Entry 9BNP (electron microscopy, 3.17 A resolution); this record covers chains H and L of the 8 polymer chains in the assembly.

Chain H:
Name: V033-a.01 heavy chain
From: Macaca mulatta
Sequence (132 residues; each row starts with the number of its first residue; a row labelled like 82A-82C holds insertion residues (82A, then the next letters in order)):
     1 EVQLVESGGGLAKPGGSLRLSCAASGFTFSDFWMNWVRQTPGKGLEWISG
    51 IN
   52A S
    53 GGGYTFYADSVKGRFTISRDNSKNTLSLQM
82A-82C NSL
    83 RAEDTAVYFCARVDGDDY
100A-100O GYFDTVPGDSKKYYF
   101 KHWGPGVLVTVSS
Disulfide bonds: Cys22-Cys92

Chain L:
Name: V033-a.01 light chain
From: Macaca mulatta
Sequence (107 residues; row label = number of the first residue in the row):
     1 DIQMTQSPSSLSASVGDKVTITCQASQSINTWLAWFQRKPGKAPKSLIYK
    51 ASSLESGVPSRFSGSGSGTDFTLTINSLQPEDFATYFCQQYYSAPYSFGQ
   101 GTKLEIN
Disulfide bonds: Cys23-Cys88

Interface between chain H and chain L:
Residue-residue contacts - 35 pairs, chain H then chain L:
  Asn35(H) with Tyr96(L)
  Val37(H) with Phe98(L), hydrophobic
  Gly44(H) with Gly99(L); Gln100(L)
  Leu45(H) with Phe87(L), hydrophobic; Phe98(L), hydrophobic; Gly99(L)
  Trp47(H) with Pro95(L), hydrophobic; Tyr96(L)
  Phe91(H) with Arg38(L)
  Lys100L(H) with Trp32(L); Tyr91(L); Tyr92(L), hydrogen bond (side chain-backbone)
  Tyr100M(H) with Tyr91(L); Tyr96(L)
  Tyr100N(H) with Ala34(L), hydrophobic; Phe36(L), hydrophobic; Ser46(L); Tyr49(L); Glu55(L), hydrogen bond; Gln89(L); Tyr91(L), hydrophobic
  Phe100O(H) with Phe36(L); Gln89(L); Tyr96(L), hydrophobic; Phe98(L), hydrophobic
  Lys101(H) with Ser46(L); Glu55(L), salt bridge
  Trp103(H) with Phe36(L); Ala43(L); Pro44(L); Phe98(L), hydrophobic
  Gly104(H) with Ala43(L)
  Pro105(H) with Arg38(L); Ala43(L)
Interface residues without a listed pair, chain H (16 interface residues in all): Gln39, Lys43
Interface residues without a listed pair, chain L (19 interface residues in all): Gly41

Overview:
The interface between chain H and chain L involves 16 residues on one side and 19 on the other; the contacts
include 2 hydrogen bonds and 1 salt bridge. Among the polar pairs are Lys101(H)-Glu55(L), Tyr100N(H)-Glu55(L)
and Lys100L(H)-Tyr92(L).
Here chain H is V033-a.01 heavy chain and chain L is V033-a.01 light chain, both from Macaca mulatta. Entry
9BNP (Cryo-EM structure of rhesus antibody V033-a.01 in complex with HIV-1 Env BG505 DS-SOSIP) was determined
by electron microscopy (same publication as 9BNK, 9BNM, 9BTH, 9BTI, 9BTJ, 9BTL and 9BTV).
